PDB entry 3T2X | X-ray diffraction, 1.15 A resolution | chains A and B

== Chain A (and B) ==
Name: Avidin/streptavidin
Organism: Shewanella denitrificans
Notes: chain B of this document is another copy of the same molecule, construct and numbering; everything in this record applies to it too
UniProtKB: Q12QS6 (Q12QS6_SHEDO); residues 3-122 here correspond to UniProt positions 43-162 (UniProt number = residue number + 40)
Amino-acid sequence (122 residues; row label = number of the first residue in the row):
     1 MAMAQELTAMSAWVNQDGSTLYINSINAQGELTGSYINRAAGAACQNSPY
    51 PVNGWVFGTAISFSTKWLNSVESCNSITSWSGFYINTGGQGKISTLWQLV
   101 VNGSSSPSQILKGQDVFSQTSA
Disordered / not traced: 1-2, 122
Sequence notes: expression tag (1-2); engineered mutation Ala43 (Phe83 in Q12QS6)
Cystine bridges: Cys45-Cys74
Reported in the primary citation:
  - mutagenesis - C45A/C74A: abolished binding to 2-iminobiotin
  - mutagenesis - C45A/C74A (51.1 and 61.3 degC): decreased stability

== Interface between chain A and chain B ==
Contacting residue pairs (85):
  Gln29(A) - Lys66(B)  hydrogen bond (backbone-side chain)
  Gly30(A) - Lys66(B)
  Glu31(A) - Asn53(B)  hydrogen bond
  Pro51(A) - Trp55(B)  hydrophobic
  Asn53(A) - Glu31(B)  hydrogen bond
  Asn53(A) - Gly54(B)  hydrogen bond (side chain-backbone)
  Asn53(A) - Trp55(B)  hydrogen bond
  Gly54(A) - Asn53(B)  hydrogen bond (backbone-side chain)
  Trp55(A) - Pro51(B)
  Trp55(A) - Asn53(B)  hydrogen bond
  Trp55(A) - Ser64(B)  hydrogen bond (side chain-backbone)
  Trp55(A) - Thr65(B)
  Trp55(A) - Lys66(B)
  Trp55(A) - Ile77(B)
  Val56(A) - Lys66(B)  hydrogen bond (backbone-side chain)
  Phe57(A) - Lys66(B)
  Phe57(A) - Trp67(B)
  Phe57(A) - Leu68(B)  hydrophobic
  Phe57(A) - Ser73(B)
  Phe57(A) - Asn75(B)
  Phe57(A) - Ser76(B)
  Phe57(A) - Ile77(B)
  Phe57(A) - Asn102(B)
  Gly58(A) - Asn102(B)
  Thr59(A) - Asn102(B)  hydrogen bond (backbone-side chain)
  Thr59(A) - Gly103(B)  hydrogen bond (side chain-backbone)
  Ala60(A) - Ile77(B)
  Ala60(A) - Val100(B)
  Ala60(A) - Asn102(B)
  Ile61(A) - Ile77(B)  hydrophobic
  Ile61(A) - Val100(B)
  Ser62(A) - Ser64(B)  hydrogen bond
  Ser62(A) - Ile77(B)
  Ser62(A) - Ser79(B)  hydrogen bond
  Ser64(A) - Trp55(B)  hydrogen bond (backbone-side chain)
  Ser64(A) - Ser62(B)  hydrogen bond
  Thr65(A) - Trp55(B)
  Lys66(A) - Gln29(B)  hydrogen bond (side chain-backbone)
  Lys66(A) - Gly30(B)
  Lys66(A) - Trp55(B)
  Lys66(A) - Val56(B)  hydrogen bond (side chain-backbone)
  Lys66(A) - Phe57(B)
  Trp67(A) - Phe57(B)
  Leu68(A) - Phe57(B)  hydrophobic
  Ser73(A) - Phe57(B)
  Asn75(A) - Phe57(B)
  Ser76(A) - Phe57(B)
  Ile77(A) - Trp55(B)
  Ile77(A) - Phe57(B)
  Ile77(A) - Ala60(B)
  Ile77(A) - Ile61(B)
  Ile77(A) - Ser62(B)
  Ser79(A) - Ser62(B)  hydrogen bond
  Ser79(A) - Ser81(B)
  Ser81(A) - Ser79(B)
  Ser81(A) - Gln98(B)
  Ser81(A) - Ile110(B)
  Gly82(A) - Val100(B)
  Phe83(A) - Ser104(B)
  Phe83(A) - Ser105(B)
  Phe83(A) - Ser106(B)
  Phe83(A) - Pro107(B)
  Ser94(A) - Pro107(B)
  Leu96(A) - Gln98(B)
  Leu96(A) - Ile110(B)  hydrophobic
  Leu96(A) - Lys112(B)
  Gln98(A) - Ser81(B)
  Gln98(A) - Leu96(B)
  Gln98(A) - Gln98(B)
  Val100(A) - Gly82(B)
  Asn102(A) - Phe57(B)
  Asn102(A) - Gly58(B)
  Asn102(A) - Thr59(B)  hydrogen bond (side chain-backbone)
  Asn102(A) - Ala60(B)
  Gly103(A) - Thr59(B)  hydrogen bond (backbone-side chain)
  Ser104(A) - Phe83(B)
  Ser105(A) - Phe83(B)
  Ser106(A) - Phe83(B)
  Pro107(A) - Phe83(B)
  Pro107(A) - Ser94(B)
  Pro107(A) - Leu96(B)
  Ile110(A) - Ser81(B)
  Ile110(A) - Leu96(B)  hydrophobic
  Lys112(A) - Leu96(B)
  Gln114(A) - Pro107(B)
Also at the interface, not in a pair above, chain A (46 interface residues in all): Val52, Trp80, Tyr84, Ile85, Trp97, Val101
Also at the interface, not in a pair above, chain B (44 interface residues in all): Val52, Trp80, Ile85, Trp97, Val101

== In short ==
The interface between chain A and chain B involves 46 residues on one side and 44 on the other, with 20
hydrogen bonds. Polar contacts include Gln29(A)-Lys66(B), Glu31(A)-Asn53(B) and Asn53(A)-Gly54(B). The paper
reports that C45A/C74A of chain A abolish binding to 2-iminobiotin; C45A/C74A of chain A reduce stability.
Chain A and chain B are both Avidin/streptavidin (Shewanella denitrificans); the structure, Structure of
shwanavidin low affinity mutant (F43A), was determined by X-ray diffraction together with 3SZI, 3SZH, 3SZJ and
3T2W from the same study.
